PDB entry 9ELX | X-ray diffraction, 1.53 A resolution | chain A

[Chain A]
Protein: Cyclic GMP-AMP synthase
Source organism: Homo sapiens
Notes: EC 2.7.7.86
UniProtKB: Q8N884 (CGAS_HUMAN); residue numbers follow UniProt; this construct covers 157-522
Sequence (366 residues; each row starts with the number of its first residue):
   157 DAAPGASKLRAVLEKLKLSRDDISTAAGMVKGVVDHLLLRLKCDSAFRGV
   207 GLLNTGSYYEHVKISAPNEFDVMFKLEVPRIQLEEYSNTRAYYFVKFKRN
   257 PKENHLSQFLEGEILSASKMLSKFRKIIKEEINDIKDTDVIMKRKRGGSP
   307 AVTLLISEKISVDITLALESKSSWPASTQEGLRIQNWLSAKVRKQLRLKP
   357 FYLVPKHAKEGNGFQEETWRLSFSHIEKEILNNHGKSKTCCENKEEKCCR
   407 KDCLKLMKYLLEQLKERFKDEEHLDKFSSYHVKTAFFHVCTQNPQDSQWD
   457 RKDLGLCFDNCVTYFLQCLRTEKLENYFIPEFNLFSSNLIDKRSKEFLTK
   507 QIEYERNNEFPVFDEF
Unresolved in the structure: 157-161, 254-260
Sequence notes: variant H261 (Pro in Q8N884); conflict E427 (Lys in Q8N884), E428 (Lys in Q8N884)
Ion coordination: Mn2+ site 1: E225, D227, D319 (together with A1BJH, AMP-PNP); Mn2+ site 2: E225, D227 (together with AMP-PNP); Zn2+: H390, C396, C397, C404
Ligand contacts:
  - A1BJH (3-{[2-(3-chloro-4-fluoroanilino)-2-oxoethyl]carbamoyl}pyridine-2-carboxylic acid): E225, D227, R302, G304, S305, P306, D319, T321, V360, K362, R376, L377, S378, S380
  - AMP-PNP (ANP; phosphoaminophosphonic acid-adenylate ester): G212, S213, E216, K219, E225, D227, D319, R376, S380, E383, K414, E418, S435, Y436, K439
Swiss-Prot annotation at these positions:
  - region: K384 to K407 (DNA-binding)
  - motif: L169 to L174 (Nuclear export signal), D295 to S305 (Nuclear localization signal), K299 to R302 (KRKR-loop)
  - binding site (GTP): T211, D319, R376 to E383
  - binding site (ATP): S213, E225 to D227, S380 to E383, K414, S435 to K439
  - binding site (Mg(2+)): E225, D227, D319
  - binding site (2',3'-cGAMP): D227, D319, K362, R376
  - binding site (Zn(2+)): H390, C396, C397, C404
  - site: D157, A158 (Cleavage), K187 (Important for preferential detection of curved long DNA), L195 (Important for preferential detection of curved long DNA), R255 (Arginine-anchor), D319, I320 (Cleavage)
  - modified residue: D191 (PolyADP-ribosyl aspartic acid), N210 (Microbial infection: Deamidated asparagine), S213 (Phosphoserine), Y215 (Phosphotyrosine), E286 (5-glutamyl polyglutamate), S305 (Phosphoserine), E314 (5-glutamyl glutamate), K384 (N6-acetyllysine), N389 (Microbial infection: Deamidated asparagine), K392 (N6-acetyllysine), K394 (N6-acetyllysine), K414 (N6-acetyllysine), S434 (Phosphoserine), S435 (Phosphoserine), Q451 (Microbial infection: Deamidated glutamine), Q454 (Microbial infection: Deamidated glutamine), K506 (N6-methyllysine)
  - lipidation (S-palmitoyl cysteine): C404, C405, C474
  - cross-link (Glycyl lysine isopeptide (Lys-Gly)): K173 (interchain with G-Cter in ubiquitin), K231 (interchain with G-Cter in SUMO), K285 (interchain with G-Cter in ubiquitin), K347 (interchain with G-Cter in SUMO), K384 (interchain with G-Cter in SUMO), K394 (interchain with G-Cter in SUMO), K411 (interchain with G-Cter in ubiquitin), K414 (interchain with G-Cter in ubiquitin), K479 (interchain with G-Cter in SUMO)
  - natural variant: H261 (P261H: this construct carries the variant), G303 (G303E: Found in patients with tumors), K432 (K432T: Found in patients with uterine endometrioid carcinoma)
  - mutagenesis: D157 (D157A: No effect on type I IFN and RSAD2 induction. Highly decreases cleavage by CASP1 and enhances type I IFN and enhances RSAD2 induction upon DNA virus infection ...), L169 to L174 (Abolished export from the nucleus to the cytosol in response to DNA stimulation), K171 to L174 (Abolishes DNA-binding but does not affect translocation to the nucleus following treatment with etoposide; when associated with A-407), K171 (K171A: No effect on stimulation of interferon production), L172 (L172A: Impaired type-I interferon production in response to DNA stimulation), K173 (K173A: Strongly reduces enzyme activity and stimulation of interferon production; when associated with A-176. No effect on stimulation of interferon production ...), L174 (L174N: Strongly reduces enzyme activity and stimulation of interferon production), R176 (R176A: Strongly reduces enzyme activity and stimulation of interferon production; when associated with A-173), K187 (K187N: Induces alteration of the DNA-binding surface and leads to increased synthesis of cyclic GMP-AMP (cGAMP); when associated with R-195), D191 (D191A: Abolished poly-ADP-ribosylation by PARP1, stimulating interferon production), L195 (L195R: Induces alteration of the DNA-binding surface and leads to increased synthesis of cyclic GMP-AMP (cGAMP); when associated with N-187), N210 to Y214 (Abolishes DNA-binding but does not affect translocation to the nucleus following treatment with etoposide; when associated with A-384), 58 further mutagenesis entries in UniProt

[In short]
Ligands of chain A: AMP-PNP and compound A1BJH. The Mn2+ site 1 is built by E225, D227 and D319. E225 and D227
coordinate Mn2+ site 2. From UniProt: 10 GTP-binding residues, 14 ATP-binding residues, 3 Mg2+-binding
residues and 4 residues binding 2',3'-cGAMP.
Chain A is Cyclic GMP-AMP synthase (Homo sapiens); the structure, Crystal Structure of human cyclic GMP-AMP
synthase (cGAS) in complex with compound 5;
3-((2-((3-chloro-4-fluorophenyl)amino)-2-oxoethyl)carbamoyl)picolinic acid, was determined by X-ray
diffraction, deposited together with 9MDC and 9MDD.
